8PHK - chains J and A of the 9 polymer chains in the assembly; structure by electron microscopy, 3.10 A resolution.

== Chain J ==
Name: DNA-directed RNA polymerase subunit beta'
Organism: Escherichia coli
Notes: EC 2.7.7.6
UniProt: P0A8T7 (RPOC_ECOLI); residue numbers follow UniProt; this construct covers 2-1407
Sequence (1416 residues; numbered 1 to 1416; the number before each row is that of its first residue):
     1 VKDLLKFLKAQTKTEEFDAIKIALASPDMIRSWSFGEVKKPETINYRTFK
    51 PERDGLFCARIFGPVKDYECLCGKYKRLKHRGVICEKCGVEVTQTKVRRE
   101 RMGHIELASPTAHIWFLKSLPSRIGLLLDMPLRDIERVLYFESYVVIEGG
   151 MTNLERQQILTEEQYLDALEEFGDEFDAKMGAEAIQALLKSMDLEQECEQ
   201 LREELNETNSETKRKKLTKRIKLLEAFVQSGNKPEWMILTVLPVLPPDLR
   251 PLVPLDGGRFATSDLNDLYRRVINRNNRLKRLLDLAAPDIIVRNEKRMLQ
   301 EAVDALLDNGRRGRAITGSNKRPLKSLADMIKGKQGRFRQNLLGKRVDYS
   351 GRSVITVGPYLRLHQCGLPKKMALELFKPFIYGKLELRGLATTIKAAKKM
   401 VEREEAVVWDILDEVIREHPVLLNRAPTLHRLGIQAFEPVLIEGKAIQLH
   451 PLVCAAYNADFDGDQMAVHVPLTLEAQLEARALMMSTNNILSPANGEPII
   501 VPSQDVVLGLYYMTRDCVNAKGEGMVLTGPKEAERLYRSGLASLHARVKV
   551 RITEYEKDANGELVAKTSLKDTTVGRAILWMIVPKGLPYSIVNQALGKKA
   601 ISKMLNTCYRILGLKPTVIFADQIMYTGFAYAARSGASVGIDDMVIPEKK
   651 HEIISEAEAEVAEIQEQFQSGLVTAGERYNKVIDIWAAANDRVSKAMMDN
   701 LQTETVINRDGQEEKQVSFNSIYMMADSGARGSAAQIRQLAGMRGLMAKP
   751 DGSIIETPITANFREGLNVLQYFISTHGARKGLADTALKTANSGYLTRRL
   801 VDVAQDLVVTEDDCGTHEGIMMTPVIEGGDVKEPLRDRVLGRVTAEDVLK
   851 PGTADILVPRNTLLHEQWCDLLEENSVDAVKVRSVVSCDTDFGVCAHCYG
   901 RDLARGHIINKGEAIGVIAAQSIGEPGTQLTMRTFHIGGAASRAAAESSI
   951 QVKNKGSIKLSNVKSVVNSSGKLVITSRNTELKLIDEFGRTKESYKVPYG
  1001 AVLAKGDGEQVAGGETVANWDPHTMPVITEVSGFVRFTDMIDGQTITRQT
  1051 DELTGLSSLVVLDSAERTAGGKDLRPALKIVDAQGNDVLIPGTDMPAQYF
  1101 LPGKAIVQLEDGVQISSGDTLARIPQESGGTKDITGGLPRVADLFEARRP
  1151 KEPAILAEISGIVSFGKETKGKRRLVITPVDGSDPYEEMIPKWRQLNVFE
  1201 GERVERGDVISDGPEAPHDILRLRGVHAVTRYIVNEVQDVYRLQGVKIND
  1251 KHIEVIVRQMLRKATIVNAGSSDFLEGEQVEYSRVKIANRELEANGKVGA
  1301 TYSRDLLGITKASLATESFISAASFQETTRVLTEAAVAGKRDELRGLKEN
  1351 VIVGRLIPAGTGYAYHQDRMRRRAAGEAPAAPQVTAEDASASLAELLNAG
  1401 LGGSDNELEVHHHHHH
Unresolved in the structure: 1-15, 936-946, 1127-1133, 1376-1416
Construct notes: expression tag (1, 1408-1416)
Metal / ion sites: Zn2+ site 1: Cys70, Cys72, Cys85, Cys88; Mg2+: Asp460, Asp462 (shared with 2 residues of chain R); Zn2+ site 2: Cys814, Cys888, Cys895, Cys898
Curated features (UniProtKB/Swiss-Prot):
  - binding site (Zn(2+)): Cys70, Cys72, Cys85, Cys88, Cys814, Cys888, Cys895, Cys898
  - binding site (Mg(2+)): Asp460, Asp462, Asp464
  - modified residue: Lys983 (N6-acetyllysine)
  - mutagenesis: Gln504 (Q504P: Resistant to antibiotics salinamide A and B), Asn690 (N690D: Resistant to antibiotics salinamide A and B), Met697 (M697V: Resistant to antibiotics salinamide A and B), Ala735 (A735T: Resistant to antibiotics salinamide A and B), Arg738 (R738C/H/P/S: Resistant to antibiotics salinamide A and B), Ala748 (A748E: Resistant to antibiotics salinamide A and B), Pro758 (P758S/T: Resistant to antibiotics salinamide A and B), Phe763 (F763C: Resistant to antibiotics salinamide A and B), Ser775 (S775A: Resistant to antibiotics salinamide A and B), Ala779 (A779T/V: Resistant to antibiotics salinamide A and B), Arg780 (R780C: Resistant to antibiotics salinamide A and B), Gly782 (G782A/C: Resistant to antibiotics salinamide A and B), 1 further mutagenesis entry in UniProt

== Chain A ==
Molecule: non-template DNA
Sequence (40 nucleotides; row label = number of the first residue in the row):
     1 CACCACCACGCGGGCGGTAGCGTGCTTTTTTCGATCTTCC
Unresolved in the structure: 1-2

== Chain J / chain A interface ==
Contacting residue pairs (17):
  Pro121(J) with DT30(A), phosphate contact
  Arg133(J) with DT31(A), hydrogen bond to the phosphate; DC32(A), salt bridge to the phosphate
  Arg270(J) with DG12(A), hydrogen bond to the base; DG13(A), hydrogen bond to the base
  Arg271(J) with DG13(A), hydrogen bond to the base
  Asn274(J) with DG12(A), base contact
  Arg275(J) with DG13(A), salt bridge to the phosphate
  Arg278(J) with DG12(A), salt bridge to the phosphate
  Arg314(J) with DG14(A), hydrogen bond to the base
  Thr317(J) with DG14(A), sugar contact
  Lys321(J) with DC15(A), sugar contact
  Arg1148(J) with DT27(A), hydrogen bond to the phosphate; DT28(A), salt bridge to the phosphate
  Lys1167(J) with DT38(A), salt bridge to the phosphate
  Lys1170(J) with DT37(A), phosphate contact
  Lys1311(J) with DT29(A), phosphate contact
Also at the interface, not in a pair above, chain J (16 interface residues in all): Leu120, Thr1169
Also at the interface, not in a pair above, chain A (13 interface residues in all): DC36

== Overview ==
16 residues of chain J face 13 of chain A across their interface; the contacts include 6 hydrogen bonds and 5
salt bridges. Among the polar pairs are Arg270(J)-DG12(A), Arg270(J)-DG13(A) and Arg271(J)-DG13(A).
Chain J is DNA-directed RNA polymerase subunit beta' (Escherichia coli) and chain A is non-template DNA; the
structure, fully recruited RfaH bound to E. coli transcription complex paused at ops site, was determined by
electron microscopy, deposited together with 8PEN, 8PFG, 8PFJ, 8PH9, 8PIB, 8PID, 8PIL and 8PIM.
